Entry 7KUX (electron microscopy, 2.80 A resolution); this record covers chains B and H of the 17 polymer chains in the assembly.

# Chain B
Protein: Photosystem I P700 chlorophyll a apoprotein A2
From: Physcomitrium patens
Notes: EC 1.97.1.12
Reference sequence: Q8MFA2 (PSAB_PHYPA); numbering as in UniProt (aligned over 3-734)
Amino-acid sequence (732 residues; numbered 3 to 734; the number before each row is that of its first residue):
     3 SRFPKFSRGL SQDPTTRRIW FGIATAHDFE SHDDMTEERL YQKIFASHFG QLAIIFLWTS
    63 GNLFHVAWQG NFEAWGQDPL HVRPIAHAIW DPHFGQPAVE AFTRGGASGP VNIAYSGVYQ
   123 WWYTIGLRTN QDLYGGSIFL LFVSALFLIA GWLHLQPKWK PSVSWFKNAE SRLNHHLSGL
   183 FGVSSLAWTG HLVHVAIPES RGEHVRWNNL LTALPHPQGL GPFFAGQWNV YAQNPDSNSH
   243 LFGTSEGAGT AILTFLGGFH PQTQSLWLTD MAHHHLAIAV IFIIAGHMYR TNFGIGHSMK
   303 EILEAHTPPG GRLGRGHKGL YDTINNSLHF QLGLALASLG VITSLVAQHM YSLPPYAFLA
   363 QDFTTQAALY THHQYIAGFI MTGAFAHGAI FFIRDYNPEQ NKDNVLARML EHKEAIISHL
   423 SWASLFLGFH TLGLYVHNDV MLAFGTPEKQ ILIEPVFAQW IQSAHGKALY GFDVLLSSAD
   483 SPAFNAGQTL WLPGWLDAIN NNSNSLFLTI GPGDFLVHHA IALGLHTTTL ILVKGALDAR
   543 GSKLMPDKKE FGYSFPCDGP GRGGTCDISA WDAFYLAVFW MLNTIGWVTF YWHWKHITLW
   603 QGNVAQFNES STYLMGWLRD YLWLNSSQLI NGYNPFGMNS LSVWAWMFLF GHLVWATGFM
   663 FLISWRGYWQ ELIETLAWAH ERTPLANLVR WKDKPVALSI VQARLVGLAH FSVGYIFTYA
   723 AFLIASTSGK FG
Metal / ion sites: 4Fe-4S cluster Fe: Cys559, Cys568 (shared with 2 residues of chain A)
Small-molecule neighbours:
  - beta-carotene (BCR), molecule 1: Gly52, Ile56, Leu59, Leu150
  - beta-carotene (BCR), molecule 2: Leu54, Ile57, Phe58, Phe149, Gly181, Leu182, Val185, Ser186, Leu188
  - beta-carotene (BCR), molecule 3: Phe58, Thr61, Leu65, Trp123, Trp124, Ile127, Leu129, Gly138, Phe141, Leu142, Trp209, Leu212, Leu213
  - beta-carotene (BCR), molecule 4: Leu188, Leu222, Phe225, Phe226, Leu278, Val282, Ile285, Ile286, His289, Ile297
  - beta-carotene (BCR), molecule 5: Phe225, Trp230, Val282, Ile286
  - beta-carotene (BCR), molecule 6: Phe332, Gly335, Leu336, Ala339, Val343, Met383, Ala386, Phe387, Gly390, Phe393, Phe394, Leu408, Ala538
  - beta-carotene (BCR), molecule 7: Phe387, Leu408, Met411, Val535, Leu539
  - beta-carotene (BCR), molecule 8: Val645, Trp648, Met649, Phe652, Trp671, Leu674, Ile675, Leu678, Phe719
  - beta-carotene (BCR), molecule 9: Thr685, Pro686, Leu687, Ala688
  - chlorophyll a isomer (CL0): Leu620, Leu624, Trp625, Trp657
  - chlorophyll a (CLA), molecule 1: Phe5, Lys7, Phe8, Gly24, Ile25, Ala28, His29, Phe31, His34, Lys45, Ser49, Gln53, Ile56
  - chlorophyll a (CLA), molecule 2: Thr18, Ile21, Trp22, Ile675, Leu678, Ala679, His682, Val691, Arg692, Trp693, Lys694, Asp695, Pro697, Val698, Leu700
  - chlorophyll a (CLA), molecule 3: Ile21, Trp22, Ile25
  - chlorophyll a (CLA), molecule 4: Trp22, Phe652, Leu655, Val656, Thr659, Met662, Phe663, Leu700, Leu707, Val708, Ala711, His712, Val715
  - chlorophyll a (CLA), molecule 5: Ile25, Ala26, Thr27, Ala28, His29, Asp30, Glu32, His331, Leu334, Leu338, Phe381, Ile382, Thr384, Gly385, Ala388, His389, Ile392, Arg396, Tyr555, Ser556, Trp573, Phe576, Ala711
  - chlorophyll a (CLA), molecule 6: His29, Phe31, Glu32, Tyr43, Ile46, Ser49, His50, Gln53, Leu54, Ile57, Phe168, Arg174, His178, Leu182, Phe183, Leu330, His331, Gln333, Leu334, Ala337, Leu338, Leu341
  - chlorophyll a (CLA), molecule 7: His29, Gln53, Ile56, Ile57, Trp60, Leu338, Leu341, Ile378, Phe381, Ile382
  - chlorophyll a (CLA), molecule 8: Phe47, Phe51, Leu148, Phe149, Ile151, Ala152, Leu155, His156, Lys160, Trp161, Pro163, Trp167
  - chlorophyll a (CLA), molecule 9: Phe47, His50, Phe51, Leu54, Trp123, Trp167, Phe168, Asn170, Ser173, Arg174, His177, His178, Gly181, Leu182, Phe183, Leu341, Ile344, Tyr358
  - chlorophyll a (CLA), molecule 10: Ile56, Leu59, Trp60, Ser62, Gly63, Phe66, His67, Trp70, Gln71, His89, Ala90, Ile91, Trp92, Leu143
  - chlorophyll a (CLA), molecule 11: Ile57, Phe58, Trp60, Thr61, Ser118, Gly119, Val120, Trp123, Val185, Ser186, Ala189, Leu341, Ile344, Thr345, Val348, Met352, Tyr358, Leu371, His374, His375, Ile378, Ile382
  - chlorophyll a (CLA), molecule 12: Trp60, Gly63, Asn64, His67, Val68, Ala88, His89, Asn114, Ile115, Ala116, Tyr117, Ser118, Val120, Val645, Trp646, Met649, Phe719
  - chlorophyll a (CLA), molecule 13: Trp60, Asn64, Tyr117, Ser118, Val120, Ala370, Leu371, Thr373, His374, Tyr377, Ile378, Phe381, Trp646, Met649, Ile718, Phe719, Tyr721, Ala722, Leu725, Ile726
  - chlorophyll a (CLA), molecule 14: His89, Ala90, Ile91, Trp92, Asp93, Pro94, His95, Phe96, Phe104, Asn114, Ser644, Val645, Trp648
  - chlorophyll a (CLA), molecule 15: Trp123, Thr126, Ile127, Leu182, Phe183, Ser186, Ser187, Trp190, Leu194, Leu270, Met273, His276, His277, Ile280, Ile344, Leu347, Val348, His351, Met352, Pro357, Tyr358
  - chlorophyll a (CLA), molecule 16: Ile127, Gly128, Leu129, Asp134, Gly137, Gly138, Phe141, Ser186, Ala189, Trp190, Gly192, His193, His196, Val197, Val207, Arg208, Trp209, Leu212
  - chlorophyll a (CLA), molecule 17: Trp167, Asn170, Ser173, His177, Thr293, Asn294, Phe295
  - chlorophyll a (CLA), molecule 18: Ala171, Arg174, Leu175, His178, Leu179, Phe183, Met301, Leu305, Tyr323, Ile326, Asn327, Leu336, Ala337, Ser340, Ile344
  - chlorophyll a (CLA), molecule 19: Leu175, Leu179, Phe183, Phe284, Ala287, Met290, Tyr291, Met301, Ile304, Leu305
  - chlorophyll a (CLA), molecule 20: Asn176, His177, Ser180, Gly181, Val185, Ile285, Gly288, His289, Met290, Tyr291, Thr293, Phe295, Ile297
  - chlorophyll a (CLA), molecule 21: Leu188, Ala189, Thr191, Gly192, Val195, His196, Leu212, Leu213, Thr214, Ala215, Leu216, Pro217, His218, Gly221, Leu222, Phe225, Tyr233, Ile254, Leu255, Leu278
  - chlorophyll a (CLA), molecule 22: Phe225, Trp230, Asn231, Tyr233, Ala234, Leu255, Phe257, His275, Leu278, Ala279, Val282, Ile283, Leu492
  - chlorophyll a (CLA), molecule 23: Thr256, Phe257, Gly259, Gly260, Leu268, Asp272, Met273, His275, His276, Ala279, Ile280, Ile283, His351, Leu355, Pro357, Trp493, Trp497
  - chlorophyll a (CLA), molecule 24: Ile286, Ala287, His289, Met290, Ile297, Gly298, His299
  - chlorophyll a (CLA), molecule 25: Met290, His299, Glu303, Ile304, Ala307, His308
  - chlorophyll a (CLA), molecule 26: Ile304, Leu305, His308, Leu315, His319, Leu322, Ile326, Phe332, Val407, Leu408, Met411
  - chlorophyll a (CLA), molecule 27: Ala307, His308, Thr309, Pro310, Pro311, Arg314, Leu315, His319
  - chlorophyll a (CLA), molecule 28: Arg314, Leu315, Val407, Arg410, Met411, Glu413, His414, Ala417, Ile418, His421
  - chlorophyll a (CLA), molecule 29: Leu336, Ala339, Ser340, Val343, Ile344, Leu347, Gln350, His351, Tyr353, Ser354, Leu355, Leu508, Phe509
  - chlorophyll a (CLA), molecule 30: Val343, Ser346, Leu347, Gln350, Gln376, Met383, Phe387, Leu527, Thr530, Thr531, Leu534, Met583, Thr586, Ile587
  - chlorophyll a (CLA), molecule 31: Gln350, Tyr353, Tyr372, Gln376, Phe459, Ala460, Ile463, Gln464, His467, Phe509, Leu510, Ile512, His520, Ile523, Leu527, Val590, Tyr593, Trp594, Lys597, His598
  - chlorophyll a (CLA), molecule 32: Tyr377, Thr433, Leu434, Tyr437, Val519, Ala522, Leu525, Asn585, Gly588, Trp589, Phe592, Leu616, Trp619, Leu620, Leu624, Ser628, Ile632, Phe650, His654, Trp657, Phe713, Tyr717, Thr720, Tyr721, Phe724
  - chlorophyll a (CLA), molecule 33: Ala417, His421, Trp424
  - chlorophyll a (CLA), molecule 34: Ile418, His421, Leu422, Trp424, Ala425, Ile523, Ala524, Leu527, His528, Thr531
  - chlorophyll a (CLA), molecule 35: Ser420, Ser423, Trp424, Leu427, Phe431
  - chlorophyll a (CLA), molecule 36: Ser423, Ser426, Leu427, Gly430, Phe431, Leu434, Leu525, Thr529, Leu532, Ile533, Leu578, Phe581, Trp582
  - chlorophyll a (CLA), molecule 37: Trp424, Leu427, Phe428, Phe431, His432
  - chlorophyll a (CLA), molecule 38: Trp424, Phe428, Leu429, Ile455, Glu456, Pro457, Val458, Phe459, Ala460, Gln461, Ile512, Asp516, Phe517, His520, His521, Ala524, His528
  - chlorophyll a (CLA), molecule 39: Phe431, Gly435, Leu436, Val438, His439, Val442, Met443, Phe446, Lys451, Ile453
  - chlorophyll a (CLA), molecule 40: Leu434, Val438, Asp441, Leu525, Phe581, Trp582, Asn585, Trp589, Leu616, Leu620, Leu624, Trp657, Phe713, Tyr717
  - chlorophyll a (CLA), molecule 41: Val458, Phe459, Trp462, Phe474
  - chlorophyll a (CLA), molecule 42: Trp462, Ile463, Ala466, His467, Leu477, Leu478, Ala485, Trp493, Leu494, Trp497, Phe509
  - chlorophyll a (CLA), molecule 43: Leu477, Pro484, Ala485, Ala488, Gly489, Leu492, Trp493
  - chlorophyll a (CLA), molecule 44: Trp648, Leu651, Phe652, His654, Leu655, Trp657, Ala658, Phe661
  - chlorophyll a (CLA), molecule 45: Leu655, Ala658, Thr659, Phe661, Met662, Ile665, Ser666, Tyr670, Trp671, Leu674
  - chlorophyll a (CLA), molecule 46: Leu678, Ala681, His682, Thr685, Ala688, Val691
  - chlorophyll a (CLA), molecule 47: Trp680, Ala681, Arg684, Thr685, Pro686
  - chlorophyll a (CLA), molecule 48: Pro686, Leu687, Ala688
  - phylloquinone (PQN): Trp22, Ile25, Met662, Phe663, Ser666, Trp667, Arg668, Trp671, Ile675, Ala699, Leu700, Ala705
  - 4Fe-4S cluster (SF4): Cys559, Gly561, Pro562, Cys568, Trp667, Ile702, Arg706
Swiss-Prot annotation at these positions:
  - binding site ([4Fe-4S] cluster): Cys559, Cys568
  - binding site (chlorophyll a): His654, Met662, Tyr670
  - binding site (phylloquinone): Trp671

# Chain H
Protein: PsaH
From: Physcomitrium patens
Reference sequence: A9TCU9 (A9TCU9_PHYPA); residues 54-140 here correspond to UniProt positions 53-139 (UniProt number = residue number - 1)
Amino-acid sequence (87 residues; numbered 54 to 140; the number before each row is that of its first residue):
    54 YFDLGEIDNT TGNWDLYGND DPNRYNGFQN KFFETFAGAF TKRGLLLKFL VLGGATTIGY
   114 LGSTSSGDLL AIKNGPKQAP IMGPRGR
Small-molecule neighbours:
  - chlorophyll a (CLA), molecule 1: Arg77, Tyr78, Gln82, Phe86
  - chlorophyll a (CLA), molecule 2: Asn79, Phe81, Gln82, Phe85, Phe86
  - chlorophyll a (CLA), molecule 3: Gly107, Thr110, Ile111, Leu114, Leu123

# How chain B and chain H interact
Pairs across the interface (40; chain B residue first):
  Trp77(B) - Arg140(H)
  Pro81(B) - Arg140(H)
  Leu82(B) - Arg140(H)
  His83(B) - Gly139(H)
  His83(B) - Arg140(H)
  Val84(B) - Arg140(H)  hydrogen bond (backbone-side chain)
  Arg85(B) - Ile134(H)
  Arg85(B) - Gly136(H)
  Arg85(B) - Arg140(H)
  Pro86(B) - Arg140(H)
  Ile91(B) - Ile125(H)
  Trp92(B) - Gly115(H)
  Trp92(B) - Ile125(H)
  Asp93(B) - Ile125(H)
  Pro94(B) - Leu123(H)
  Phe96(B) - Ala124(H)
  Phe96(B) - Ile125(H)  hydrophobic
  Gly97(B) - Ala124(H)
  Gln98(B) - Ala124(H)
  Gln98(B) - Asn127(H)  hydrogen bond
  Gln98(B) - Gly128(H)  hydrogen bond (side chain-backbone)
  Val101(B) - Ala124(H)
  Val101(B) - Gly128(H)
  Val101(B) - Pro129(H)
  Glu102(B) - Pro129(H)
  Glu102(B) - Lys130(H)  hydrogen bond (side chain-backbone)
  Glu102(B) - Gln131(H)
  Glu102(B) - Ile134(H)
  Thr105(B) - Pro129(H)
  Thr105(B) - Pro133(H)
  Ser110(B) - Pro129(H)
  Pro112(B) - Ile125(H)  hydrophobic
  Gln363(B) - Arg138(H)  hydrogen bond (backbone-side chain)
  Asp364(B) - Arg140(H)  salt bridge
  Phe365(B) - Arg138(H)
  Pro686(B) - Tyr70(H)  hydrophobic
  Gly731(B) - Pro137(H)
  Phe733(B) - Pro137(H)  hydrophobic
  Phe733(B) - Arg138(H)
  Phe733(B) - Arg140(H)
Other interface residues (no listed pair), chain B (32 interface residues in all): Ala103, Gly111, Arg684, Asn689, Ser730, Lys732, Gly734
Other interface residues (no listed pair), chain H (19 interface residues in all): Lys126, Met135

# In short
The interface between chain B and chain H involves 32 residues on one side and 19 on the other; the contacts
include 5 hydrogen bonds and 1 salt bridge. Polar pairs include Asp364(B)-Arg140(H), Val84(B)-Arg140(H) and
Gln98(B)-Asn127(H).
Chain B is Photosystem I P700 chlorophyll a apoprotein A2 and chain H is PsaH, both from Physcomitrium patens;
the structure, The Structure of the moss PSI-LHCI reveals the evolution of the LHCI antenna, was determined by
electron microscopy together with 7KSQ and 7KU5 from the same study.
